Entry 1TGH (X-ray diffraction, 2.90 A resolution); this record covers chains B and A of the 3 polymer chains in the assembly.

[Chain B]
Molecule: 12-nt DNA strand
Sequence (12 nucleotides; row label = number of the first residue in the row):
   101 CGTATATATA CG

[Chain A]
Protein: Protein (tata binding protein (tbp))
Source organism: Homo sapiens
Reference sequence: P20226 (TBP_HUMAN); residues 151-335 here correspond to UniProt positions 113-297 (UniProt number = residue number - 38)
Sequence (185 residues; each row starts with the number of its first residue):
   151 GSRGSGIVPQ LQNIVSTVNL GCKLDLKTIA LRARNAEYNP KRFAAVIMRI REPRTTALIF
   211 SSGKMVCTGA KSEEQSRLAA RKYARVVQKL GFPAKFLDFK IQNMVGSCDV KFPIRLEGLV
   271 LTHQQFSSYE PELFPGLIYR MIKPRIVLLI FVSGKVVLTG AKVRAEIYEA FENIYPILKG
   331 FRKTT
Disordered / not traced: 151-154, 335
Sequence notes: conflict Gly151 (Ala113 in P20226), Arg153 (Glu115 in P20226), Gly154 (Ser116 in P20226)
UniProt features mapped onto this chain:
  - binding site (DNA): Arg332

[Chain B / chain A interface]
Contacting residue pairs (32; chain B residue first):
  DT103(B) - Leu283(A)  phosphate contact
  DT103(B) - Phe284(A)  base contact
  DA104(B) - Leu283(A)  phosphate contact
  DA104(B) - Phe284(A)  base contact
  DA104(B) - Ile288(A)  phosphate contact
  DT105(B) - Ile288(A)  sugar contact
  DT105(B) - Arg290(A)  salt bridge to the phosphate
  DT105(B) - Val297(A)  phosphate contact
  DT105(B) - Leu299(A)  base contact
  DA106(B) - Asn253(A)  hydrogen bond to the base
  DA106(B) - Val255(A)  base contact
  DA106(B) - Arg290(A)  salt bridge to the phosphate
  DA106(B) - Val297(A)  sugar contact
  DA106(B) - Thr309(A)  hydrogen bond to the base
  DA106(B) - Gly310(A)  phosphate contact
  DT107(B) - Val165(A)  base contact
  DT107(B) - Gln252(A)  sugar contact
  DT107(B) - Asn253(A)  hydrogen bond to the base
  DT107(B) - Gly310(A)  phosphate contact
  DA108(B) - Val165(A)  base contact
  DA108(B) - Thr167(A)  sugar contact
  DA108(B) - Val216(A)  base contact
  DA108(B) - Gln252(A)  sugar contact
  DT109(B) - Phe193(A)  base contact
  DT109(B) - Leu208(A)  base contact
  DT109(B) - Phe210(A)  sugar contact
  DT109(B) - Lys214(A)  phosphate contact
  DT109(B) - Val216(A)  sugar contact
  DA110(B) - Phe193(A)  base contact
  DA110(B) - Phe210(A)  sugar contact
  DA110(B) - Ser212(A)  hydrogen bond to the phosphate
  DA110(B) - Lys214(A)  phosphate contact
Also at the interface, not in a pair above, chain A (20 interface residues in all): Lys312

[Overview]
8 residues of chain B face 20 of chain A across their interface, with 4 hydrogen bonds and 2 salt bridges.
Among the polar pairs are DA106(B)-Asn253(A), DA106(B)-Thr309(A) and DT107(B)-Asn253(A). UniProt lists
DNA-binding residue Arg332(A) on chain A.
Here chain B is a 12-nt DNA strand and chain A is Protein (tata binding protein (tbp)) (Homo sapiens). Entry
1TGH (Tata binding protein (tbp)/DNA complex) was determined by X-ray diffraction.
